PDB entry 5KAX | X-ray diffraction, 2.00 A resolution | chain A

# Chain A
Name: CTR107 protein
Organism: Chlorobium tepidum (strain ATCC 49652 / DSM 12025 / NBRC 103806 / TLS)
Reference sequence: Q8KFZ1 (Q8KFZ1_CHLTE); residues 1-158 here = UniProt positions 1-158
Amino-acid sequence (166 residues; each row starts with the number of its first residue):
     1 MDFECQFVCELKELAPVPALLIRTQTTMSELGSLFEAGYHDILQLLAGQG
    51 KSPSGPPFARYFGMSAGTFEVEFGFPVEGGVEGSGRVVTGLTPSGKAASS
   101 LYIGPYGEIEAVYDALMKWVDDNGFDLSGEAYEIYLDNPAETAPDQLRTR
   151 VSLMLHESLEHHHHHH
Not modelled in the structure: 159-166
Sequence notes: expression tag (159-166)
Cystine bridges: Cys5-Cys9
Residues lining bound ligands: rhodamine 6g (RHQ): Gly32, Phe35, Glu36, Tyr39, His40, Pro56, Pro57, Tyr106, Tyr135, Leu136, Asp137, Asn138, Pro139, Ala140

# In short
Chain A binds rhodamine 6g.
Chain A is CTR107 protein (Chlorobium tepidum (strain ATCC 49652 / DSM 12025 / NBRC 103806 / TLS)); the
structure, The structure of CTR107 protein bound to RHODAMINE 6G, was determined by X-ray diffraction,
deposited together with 5KAT, 5KAU, 5KAV, 5KAW and 5KCB.
